PDB entry 7XHX | X-ray diffraction, 1.70 A resolution | chain A

== Chain A ==
Molecule: Beta-lactamase
From: Escherichia coli
Notes: EC 3.5.2.6
UniProt: K4PWX3 (K4PWX3_ECOLX); residues -17 to 228 here correspond to UniProt positions 1-246 (UniProt number = residue number + 18)
Chain sequence (246 residues; each row starts with the number of its first residue; numbers below 1 keep their minus sign (Met-17 is residue -17)):
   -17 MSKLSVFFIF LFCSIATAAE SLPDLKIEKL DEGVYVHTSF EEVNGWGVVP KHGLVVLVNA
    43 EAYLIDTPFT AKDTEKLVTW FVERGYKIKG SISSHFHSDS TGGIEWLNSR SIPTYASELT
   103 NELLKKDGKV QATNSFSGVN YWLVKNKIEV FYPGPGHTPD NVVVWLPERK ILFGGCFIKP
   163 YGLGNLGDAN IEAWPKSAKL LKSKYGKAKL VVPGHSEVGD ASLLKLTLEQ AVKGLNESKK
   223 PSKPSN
Disordered / not traced: -17 to 3, 220-228
Metal / ion sites: Zn2+ site 1: His77, His79, His139; Zn2+ site 2: Asp81, Cys158, His197

== Summary ==
His77, His79 and His139 coordinate Zn2+ site 1. Asp81, Cys158 and His197 coordinate Zn2+ site 2.
Chain A is Beta-lactamase (Escherichia coli); the structure, Crystal structure of metallo-beta-lactamase
IMP-6, was determined by X-ray diffraction together with 7XHW from the same study.
